PDB entry 1P2H | X-ray diffraction, 2.10 A resolution | chain A

[Chain A]
Protein: flavocytochrome c3
Source organism: Shewanella frigidimarina
Notes: EC 1.3.99.1; fragment: flavocytochrome c3 fumarate reductase
UniProtKB: Q02469 (FRDA_SHEFR); residues 1-571 here correspond to UniProt positions 26-596 (UniProt number = residue number + 25)
Amino-acid sequence (571 residues; each row starts with the number of its first residue):
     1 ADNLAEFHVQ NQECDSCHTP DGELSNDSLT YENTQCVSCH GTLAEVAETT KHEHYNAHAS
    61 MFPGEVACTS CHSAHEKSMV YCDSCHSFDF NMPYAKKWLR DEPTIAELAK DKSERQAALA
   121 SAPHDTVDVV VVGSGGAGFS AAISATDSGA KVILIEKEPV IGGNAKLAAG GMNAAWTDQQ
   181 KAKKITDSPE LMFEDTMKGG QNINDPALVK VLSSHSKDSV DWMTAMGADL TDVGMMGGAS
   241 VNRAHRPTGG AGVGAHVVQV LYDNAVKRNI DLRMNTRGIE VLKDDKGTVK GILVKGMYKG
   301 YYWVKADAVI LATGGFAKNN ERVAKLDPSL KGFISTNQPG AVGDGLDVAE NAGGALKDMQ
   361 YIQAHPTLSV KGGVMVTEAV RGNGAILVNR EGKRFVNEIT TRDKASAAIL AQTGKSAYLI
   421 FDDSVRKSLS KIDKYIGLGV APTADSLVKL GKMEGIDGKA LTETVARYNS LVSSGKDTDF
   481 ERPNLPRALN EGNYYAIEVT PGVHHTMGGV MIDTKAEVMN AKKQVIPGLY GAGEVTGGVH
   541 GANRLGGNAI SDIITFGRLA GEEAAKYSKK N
Not modelled in the structure: 569-571
Differences from the reference sequence: engineered mutation Met-61 (His86 in Q02469)
Ion coordination: heme Fe (4 sites), coordinated by His-8, His-18, His-40, His-58, His-72, His-75, His-86; Na+: Thr-506, Gly-508, Glu-534, Thr-536
Ligand contacts:
  - FAD (flavin-adenine dinucleotide): Val-132, Gly-133, Ser-134, Gly-135, Gly-136, Ala-137, Gly-138, Ile-155, Glu-156, Lys-157, Glu-158, Gly-162, Gly-163, Asn-164, Ala-165, Leu-167, Ala-168, Ala-169, Gly-170, Gly-171, Val-253, Thr-276, Arg-277, Gly-278, Ala-312, Thr-313, Gly-314, Thr-336, Asn-337, Gln-338, Asp-344, Gly-345, Met-375, His-504, His-505, Ala-532, Gly-533, Glu-534, Val-535, Arg-544, Gly-547, Asn-548, Ala-549, Ile-550, Ile-553
  - heme (HEM), molecule 1: Leu-4, Ala-5, His-8, Val-9, Cys-14, Cys-17, His-18, Leu-24, Leu-29, Glu-32, Thr-69, Ser-73, Ala-74, His-75, Glu-76, Tyr-298
  - heme (HEM), molecule 2: Leu-4, Phe-7, His-8, Gln-12, Ser-16, Cys-17, Glu-32, Gln-35, Cys-36, Cys-39, His-40, Cys-68, Thr-69, His-72, Pro-93, Tyr-94
  - heme (HEM), molecule 3: Cys-36, Val-37, His-40, Gly-41, Thr-42, Leu-43, Val-46, Thr-49, Thr-50, His-52, Ala-57, His-58, Val-66, Ala-67, Cys-68, Ser-70, Cys-71, His-72, Val-80, Tyr-81, Cys-82, Asp-89, Phe-90, Asn-91, Met-92, Pro-93
  - heme (HEM), molecule 4: His-54, Tyr-55, Asn-56, Ala-57, Ser-60, Met-61, Phe-62, Tyr-81, Cys-82, Ser-84, Cys-85, His-86, Phe-88, Leu-167, Asn-337, Gln-338, Val-374, Met-375, Lys-431, Lys-434, Tyr-435, Gly-437, Leu-438
  - malate like intermediate (TEO): Ala-169, Gly-170, Met-236, Gln-363, His-365, Met-375, Val-376, Thr-377, Glu-378, Arg-402, His-504, Arg-544, Leu-545, Gly-546, Gly-547, Asn-548

[In short]
Chain A binds 4 copies of heme, flavin-adenine dinucleotide and malate like intermediate. His-8 and His-40
coordinate a heme Fe ion.
Chain A is flavocytochrome c3 (Shewanella frigidimarina); the structure, H61M mutant of flavocytochrome c3,
was determined by X-ray diffraction together with 1P2E from the same study.
